2DPN - chains A and B; structure by X-ray diffraction, 2.80 A resolution.

# Chain A (and B)
Protein: Glycerol kinase
From: Thermus thermophilus
Notes: chain B of this document is another copy of the same molecule, construct and numbering; everything in this record applies to it too
UniProt: Q53W24 (Q53W24_THET8); residue numbers follow UniProt; this construct covers 1-495
Sequence (495 residues; row label = number of the first residue in the row):
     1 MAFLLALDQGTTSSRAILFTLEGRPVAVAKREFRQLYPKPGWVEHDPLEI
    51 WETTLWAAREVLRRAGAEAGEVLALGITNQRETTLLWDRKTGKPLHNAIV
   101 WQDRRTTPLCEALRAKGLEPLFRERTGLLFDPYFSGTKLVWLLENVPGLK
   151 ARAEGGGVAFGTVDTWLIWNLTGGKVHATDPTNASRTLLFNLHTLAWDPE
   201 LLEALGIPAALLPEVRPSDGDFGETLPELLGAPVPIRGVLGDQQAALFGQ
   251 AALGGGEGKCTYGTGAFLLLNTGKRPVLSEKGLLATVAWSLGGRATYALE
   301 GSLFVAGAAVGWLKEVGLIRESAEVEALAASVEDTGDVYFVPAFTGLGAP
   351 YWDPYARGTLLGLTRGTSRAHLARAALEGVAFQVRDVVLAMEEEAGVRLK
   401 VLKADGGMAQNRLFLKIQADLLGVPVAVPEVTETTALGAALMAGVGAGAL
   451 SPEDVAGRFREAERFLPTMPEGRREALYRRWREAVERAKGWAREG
Not modelled in the structure: 1-2, 495

# How chain A and chain B interact
Pairs across the interface - 68 pairs, chain A then chain B:
  Tyr37(A) with Arg365(B)
  Val43(A) with Arg365(B)
  Gln102(A) with Arg365(B)
  Trp312(A) with Thr364(B); Thr367(B), hydrogen bond (side chain-backbone)
  Glu315(A) with Arg365(B)
  Val316(A) with Leu318(B); Thr367(B); Ser368(B); Arg369(B)
  Leu318(A) with Val316(B); Leu318(B), hydrophobic
  Asp337(A) with Trp491(B), hydrogen bond (backbone-side chain)
  Tyr339(A) with Trp491(B), hydrophobic
  Phe344(A) with Leu363(B); Thr364(B); Arg365(B)
  Arg357(A) with Gly362(B); Leu363(B); Thr364(B)
  Gly358(A) with Leu361(B); Gly362(B), hydrogen bond (backbone-backbone); Leu363(B), hydrogen bond (backbone-backbone)
  Thr359(A) with Leu360(B); Leu361(B)
  Leu360(A) with Gly358(B); Thr359(B); Leu360(B), hydrogen bond (backbone-backbone)
  Leu361(A) with Thr359(B); Arg487(B); Trp491(B), hydrophobic
  Gly362(A) with Arg357(B); Gly358(B), hydrogen bond (backbone-backbone); Trp491(B)
  Leu363(A) with Trp312(B), hydrophobic; Phe344(B); Arg357(B); Gly358(B), hydrogen bond (backbone-backbone)
  Thr364(A) with Trp312(B); Phe344(B); Arg357(B)
  Arg365(A) with Tyr37(B); Gln102(B); Trp312(B); Phe344(B); Thr345(B)
  Thr367(A) with Trp312(B), hydrogen bond (backbone-side chain); Val316(B)
  Arg369(A) with Val316(B), hydrogen bond (side chain-backbone)
  Arg480(A) with Trp491(B), hydrogen bond (side chain-backbone); Arg493(B)
  Glu483(A) with Trp491(B)
  Ala484(A) with Trp491(B), hydrophobic
  Arg487(A) with Arg487(B), hydrogen bond (side chain-backbone); Ala488(B); Lys489(B), hydrogen bond (side chain-backbone); Gly490(B); Trp491(B)
  Ala488(A) with Arg487(B)
  Lys489(A) with Arg487(B), hydrogen bond (backbone-side chain)
  Gly490(A) with Arg487(B), hydrogen bond (backbone-side chain)
  Trp491(A) with Asp337(B), hydrogen bond; Tyr339(B), hydrophobic; Leu361(B), hydrophobic; Gly362(B); Arg480(B), hydrogen bond (backbone-side chain); Ala484(B), hydrophobic; Arg487(B)
Other interface residues (no listed pair), chain A (34 interface residues in all): Ala308, Gly317, Thr345, Ser368, Leu372
Other interface residues (no listed pair), chain B (38 interface residues in all): Val43, Ala308, Glu315, Gly317, Phe340, Ala343, Leu372, Glu483, Ala492

# Summary
34 residues of chain A and 38 residues of chain B are in contact; the contacts include 16 hydrogen bonds.
Polar contacts include Trp312(A)-Thr367(B), Asp337(A)-Trp491(B) and Arg369(A)-Val316(B).
Chain A and chain B are both Glycerol kinase (Thermus thermophilus); the structure, Crystal Structure of the
glycerol kinase from Thermus thermophilus HB8, was determined by X-ray diffraction, deposited together with
2ZBN, 2HD9 and 1WMM.
